PDB entry 5X2W | X-ray diffraction, 2.70 A resolution | chains A and D of the 4 polymer chains in the assembly

# Chain A (and D)
Name: L-methionine gamma-lyase
Organism: Pseudomonas putida
Notes: EC 4.4.1.11, 4.4.1.2; chain D of this document is another copy of the same molecule, construct and numbering; everything in this record applies to it too
Reference sequence: P13254 (MEGL_PSEPU); residue numbers follow UniProt; this construct covers 1-398
Chain sequence (398 residues; numbered 1 to 398; the number before each row is that of its first residue):
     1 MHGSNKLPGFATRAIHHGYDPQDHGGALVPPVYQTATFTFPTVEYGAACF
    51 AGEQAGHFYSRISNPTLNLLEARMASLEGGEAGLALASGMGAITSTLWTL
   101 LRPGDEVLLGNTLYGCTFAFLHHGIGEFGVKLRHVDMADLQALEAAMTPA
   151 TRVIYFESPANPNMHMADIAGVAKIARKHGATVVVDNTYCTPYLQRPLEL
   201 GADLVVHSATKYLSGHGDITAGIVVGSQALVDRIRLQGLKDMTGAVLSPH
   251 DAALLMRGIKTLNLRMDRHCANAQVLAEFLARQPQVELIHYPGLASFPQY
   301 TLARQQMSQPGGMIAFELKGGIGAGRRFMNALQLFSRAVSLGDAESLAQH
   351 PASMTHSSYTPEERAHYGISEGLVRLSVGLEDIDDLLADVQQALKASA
Unresolved in the structure: 1-6 (chain D: fully traced)
Swiss-Prot annotation at these positions:
  - binding site (pyridoxal 5'-phosphate): Tyr-59 to Arg-61, Gly-89, Met-90, Ser-208 to Thr-210
  - binding site (substrate): Tyr-114, Arg-375
  - modified residue: Lys-211 (N6-(pyridoxal phosphate)lysine)
Residues lining bound ligands:
  - 3LM ((2E)-2-[({3-hydroxy-2-methyl-5-[(phosphonooxy)methyl]pyridin-4-yl}methyl)amino]-4-(methylsulfanyl)but-2-enoic acid), molecule 1: Phe-50, Tyr-59, Arg-61
  - 3LM, molecule 2: Ser-88, Gly-89, Met-90, Ile-93, Tyr-114, Cys-116, Glu-157, Asn-161, Asp-186, Thr-188, Tyr-189, Ser-208, Thr-210, Lys-211, Thr-220, Ala-221, Val-339, Ser-340, Leu-341, Gln-349, Arg-375

# How chain A and chain D interact
Pairs across the interface (36; chain A residue first):
  Pro-21(A) with Thr-39(D)
  Gln-22(A) with Pro-41(D)
  His-24(A) with Tyr-33(D)
  Gly-25(A) with Phe-38(D)
  Gly-26(A) with Phe-38(D); Thr-39(D), hydrogen bond (backbone-backbone)
  Ala-27(A) with Tyr-33(D), hydrophobic; Thr-35(D); Phe-38(D), hydrophobic
  Leu-28(A) with Thr-35(D); Thr-37(D), hydrogen bond (backbone-backbone); Thr-39(D)
  Val-29(A) with Gln-34(D); Thr-35(D), hydrogen bond (backbone-side chain)
  Pro-31(A) with Pro-31(D), hydrophobic; Val-32(D); Tyr-33(D), hydrophobic
  Val-32(A) with Pro-31(D); Val-32(D), hydrogen bond (backbone-backbone)
  Tyr-33(A) with His-24(D); Ala-27(D), hydrophobic; Pro-31(D), hydrophobic
  Gln-34(A) with Val-29(D)
  Thr-35(A) with Ala-27(D); Leu-28(D); Val-29(D), hydrogen bond (side chain-backbone)
  Thr-37(A) with Leu-28(D), hydrogen bond (backbone-backbone)
  Phe-38(A) with Gly-25(D); Gly-26(D); Ala-27(D), hydrophobic
  Thr-39(A) with Pro-21(D); Gln-22(D), hydrogen bond; Gly-26(D), hydrogen bond (backbone-backbone); Leu-28(D)
  Phe-40(A) with Gln-22(D)
  Pro-41(A) with Gln-22(D)

# Overview
18 residues of chain A and 17 residues of chain D are in contact; the contacts include 8 hydrogen bonds. Polar
pairs include Val-29(A)/Thr-35(D), Thr-39(A)/Gln-22(D) and Gly-26(A)/Thr-39(D). Bound to chain A: compound
3LM.
Chain A and chain D are both L-methionine gamma-lyase (Pseudomonas putida); the structure, Crystal structure
of Pseudomonas putida methionine gamma-lyase wild type with L-methionine intermediates, was determined by
X-ray diffraction together with 5X2V, 5X2X, 5X2Y, 5X2Z and 5X30 from the same study.
